Entry 6REP (electron microscopy, 3.10 A resolution); this record covers chains R and S of the 31 polymer chains in the assembly.

Chain R:
Name: Mitochondrial ATP synthase subunit delta
Organism: Polytomella sp. Pringsheim 198.80
Reference sequence: D7P7X6 (D7P7X6_9CHLO); residues 1-199 here = UniProt positions 1-199
Amino-acid sequence (199 residues; row label = number of the first residue in the row):
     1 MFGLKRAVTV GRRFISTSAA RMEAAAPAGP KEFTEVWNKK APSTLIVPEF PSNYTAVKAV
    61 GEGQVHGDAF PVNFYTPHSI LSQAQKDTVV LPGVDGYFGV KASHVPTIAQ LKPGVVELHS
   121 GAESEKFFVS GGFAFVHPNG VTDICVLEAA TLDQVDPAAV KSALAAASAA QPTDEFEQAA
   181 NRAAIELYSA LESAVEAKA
Not modelled in the structure: 1-22

Chain S:
Name: ATP synthase gamma chain, mitochondrial
Organism: Polytomella sp. Pringsheim 198.80
Reference sequence: Q4LDE7 (Q4LDE7_9CHLO); residue numbers follow UniProt; this construct covers 1-317
Amino-acid sequence (317 residues; each row starts with the number of its first residue):
     1 MALRKAVLSL GLSQGVAAEA VLGSGMFNAV QHESVRYASN QAVKQRIRAI KNIGKITKAM
    61 KMVAASKMKN AQIAVEQSRG LVDPFVRLFG DFPAVNSNKS VVVAVTSDKG LCGGLNSNIT
   121 KYTRATLATT ESEGKDVVVV SIGDKGRSQL TRIESQRYQL AIADTYKVRV TFGQASLIVE
   181 ELIKHNPQSY QILFNKFRSA ISFKPTVATI LSPDLLEKQL EDVTGNSLDA YDIEASHERS
   241 DVLRDLTEFH LGVTLYNAML ENNCSEHASR MSAMENSTKS AGEMLGKLTL DYNRKRQATI
   301 TTELIEIIAG ASALMDE
Not modelled in the structure: 1-38, 316-317

Interface between chain R and chain S:
Pairs across the interface (102):
  Glu23(R) with Asp222(S), hydrogen bond (backbone-side chain)
  Ala24(R) with Asp222(S)
  Ala26(R) with Leu220(S)
  Ala28(R) with Phe92(S); Ala94(S); Val95(S), hydrophobic
  Gly29(R) with Asp91(S); Pro93(S)
  Pro30(R) with Asp91(S); Pro93(S)
  Glu32(R) with Ala94(S)
  Phe33(R) with Pro93(S), hydrophobic; Ala94(S), hydrophobic; Thr126(S); Thr129(S); Thr130(S)
  Val36(R) with Thr129(S), hydrogen bond (backbone-side chain)
  Trp37(R) with Ala125(S), hydrogen bond (side chain-backbone); Thr126(S); Thr129(S)
  Lys40(R) with Ala128(S); Thr129(S); Ser132(S), hydrogen bond
  Ala41(R) with Ala125(S)
  Leu45(R) with Lys121(S); Tyr122(S), hydrophobic; Ala125(S), hydrophobic
  Ile46(R) with Tyr122(S), hydrogen bond (backbone-side chain)
  Pro48(R) with Tyr122(S), hydrophobic; Pro205(S)
  Glu49(R) with Lys204(S), salt bridge; Pro205(S), hydrogen bond (backbone-backbone); Thr206(S); Val207(S), hydrogen bond (backbone-backbone)
  Phe50(R) with Asp91(S); Pro93(S), hydrophobic; Val207(S)
  Pro51(R) with Asp91(S); Val207(S)
  Ser52(R) with Asp91(S), hydrogen bond (backbone-side chain)
  Tyr54(R) with Lys196(S); Arg198(S); Lys204(S); Thr206(S), hydrogen bond
  Thr55(R) with Asp83(S); Val86(S)
  Val57(R) with Arg87(S), hydrogen bond (backbone-side chain)
  Lys58(R) with Arg87(S)
  Ala59(R) with Arg87(S); Tyr231(S)
  Asn73(R) with Arg87(S)
  Tyr75(R) with Gly80(S); Leu81(S), hydrophobic; Pro84(S)
  Thr76(R) with Leu81(S)
  Pro77(R) with Ser78(S); Leu81(S); Phe172(S), hydrophobic; Tyr256(S)
  His78(R) with Gln77(S)
  Ser79(R) with Gln77(S)
  Ile80(R) with Glu76(S); Gln77(S), hydrogen bond (backbone-side chain)
  Val94(R) with Glu234(S); Ala235(S); Ser236(S)
  Asp95(R) with Ala235(S)
  Phe98(R) with Glu234(S)
  Pro106(R) with Ala230(S); Tyr231(S); Asp232(S), hydrogen bond (backbone-backbone)
  Thr107(R) with Tyr231(S); Asp232(S); Glu234(S)
  Ile108(R) with Leu88(S), hydrophobic; Tyr231(S), hydrophobic; Asp232(S), hydrogen bond (backbone-backbone); Ile233(S); Glu234(S), hydrogen bond (backbone-backbone); Leu246(S), hydrophobic
  Ala109(R) with Glu234(S)
  Gln110(R) with Glu234(S); Ala235(S)
  Phe133(R) with Val242(S), hydrophobic; Asp245(S); Leu246(S), hydrophobic
  Phe135(R) with Pro84(S); Leu88(S), hydrophobic; Leu246(S), hydrophobic
  Val136(R) with Tyr231(S)
  His137(R) with Arg87(S); Leu88(S); Tyr231(S)
  Pro138(R) with Tyr231(S)
  Val141(R) with Arg87(S)
  Asp143(R) with Pro84(S); Arg87(S), salt bridge
  Cys145(R) with Leu81(S), hydrophobic; Pro84(S), hydrophobic; Phe249(S)
  Leu147(R) with Phe172(S), hydrophobic; Phe249(S), hydrophobic
Also at the interface, not in a pair above, chain R (52 interface residues in all): Pro42, Gly93, Gly96, Val146
Also at the interface, not in a pair above, chain S (50 interface residues in all): Phe85, Asn96, Asn118, Arg124, Ala208, Val223

Summary:
52 residues of chain R and 50 residues of chain S are in contact; the contacts include 14 hydrogen bonds and 2
salt bridges. Polar pairs include Glu49(R)-Lys204(S), Asp143(R)-Arg87(S) and Glu23(R)-Asp222(S).
Here chain R is Mitochondrial ATP synthase subunit delta and chain S is ATP synthase gamma chain,
mitochondrial, both from Polytomella sp. Pringsheim 198.80. Entry 6REP (Cryo-EM structure of Polytomella F-ATP
synthase, Primary rotary state 3, composite map) was determined by electron microscopy (same publication as
6RD4, 6RD5, 6RD6, 6RD7, 6RD8, 6RD9 and 46 further entries).
